Entry 6TDX (electron microscopy, 3.30 A resolution); this record covers chains H and U of the 14 polymer chains in the assembly.

== Chain H ==
Protein: F-type H+-transporting ATPase subunit delta
From: Euglena gracilis
Amino-acid sequence (176 residues; numbered 1 to 176; the number before each row is that of its first residue):
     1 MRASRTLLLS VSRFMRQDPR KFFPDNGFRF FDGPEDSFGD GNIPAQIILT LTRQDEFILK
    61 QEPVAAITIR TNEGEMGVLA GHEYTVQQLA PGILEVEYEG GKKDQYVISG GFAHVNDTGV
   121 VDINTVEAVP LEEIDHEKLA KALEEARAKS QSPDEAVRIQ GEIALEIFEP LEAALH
Disordered / not traced: 1-16

== Chain U ==
Protein: ATP synthase subunit c
From: Euglena gracilis
Amino-acid sequence (104 residues; each row starts with the number of its first residue):
     1 MQRGSSITKV VRRAALARST RNAAIAYEVT VNGANLIGAG MAASGVGVPA IGVAMCFSSY
    61 MLAAARQPNM SAKLLPYCIL GFALSEALAL FTLLIALLEL FVFS
Disordered / not traced: 1-23
From the paper describing this entry:
  - catalytic residues: E86 (proposed by the authors, not directly observed)

== Interface between chain H and chain U ==
Residue-residue contacts (15):
  I43(H) - P68(U)  hydrophobic
  I43(H) - N69(U)
  P44(H) - N69(U)
  M76(H) - R66(U)
  G77(H) - Q67(U)  hydrogen bond (backbone-side chain)
  V78(H) - Q67(U)
  L79(H) - Q67(U)
  L79(H) - M70(U)  hydrophobic
  A80(H) - N69(U)  hydrogen bond (backbone-side chain)
  G81(H) - P68(U)
  G81(H) - N69(U)
  H82(H) - R66(U)  hydrogen bond (side chain-backbone)
  H82(H) - Q67(U)  hydrogen bond
  E83(H) - A65(U)
  E83(H) - R66(U)  hydrogen bond (backbone-backbone)

== Overview ==
10 residues of chain H face 6 of chain U across their interface, with 5 hydrogen bonds. Among the polar pairs
are G77(H)-Q67(U), A80(H)-N69(U) and H82(H)-R66(U). From the paper: the catalytic residue E86(U).
Here chain H is F-type H+-transporting ATPase subunit delta and chain U is ATP synthase subunit c, both from
Euglena gracilis. Entry 6TDX (Cryo-EM structure of Euglena gracilis mitochondrial ATP synthase, rotor,
rotational state 1) was determined by electron microscopy (same publication as 6TDU, 6TDV, 6TDW, 6TDY, 6TDZ
and 6TE0).
